9H3K - chains A and D of the 9 polymer chains in the assembly; structure by electron microscopy, 6.62 A resolution (low resolution: residue-level contacts below are approximate; hydrogen-bond / salt-bridge calls are withheld).

# Chain A
Molecule: 23S ribosomal RNA
From: Escherichia coli
Sequence (2904 nucleotides; numbered 1 to 2904; the number before each row is that of its first residue):
     1 GGUUAAGCGACUAAGCGUACACGGUGGAUGCCCUGGCAGUCAGAGGCGAU
    51 GAAGGACGUGCUAAUCUGCGAUAAGCGUCGGUAAGGUGAUAUGAACCGUU
   101 AUAACCGGCGAUUUCCGAAUGGGGAAACCCAGUGUGUUUCGACACACUAU
   151 CAUUAACUGAAUCCAUAGGUUAAUGAGGCGAACCGGGGGAACUGAAACAU
   201 CUAAGUACCCCGAGGAAAAGAAAUCAACCGAGAUUCCCCCAGUAGCGGCG
   251 AGCGAACGGGGAGCAGCCCAGAGCCUGAAUCAGUGUGUGUGUUAGUGGAA
   301 GCGUCUGGAAAGGCGCGCGAUACAGGGUGACAGCCCCGUACACAAAAAUG
   351 CACAUGCUGUGAGCUCGAUGAGUAGGGCGGGACACGUGGUAUCCUGUCUG
   401 AAUAUGGGGGGACCAUCCUCCAAGGCUAAAUACUCCUGACUGACCGAUAG
   451 UGAACCAGUACCGUGAGGGAAAGGCGAAAAGAACCCCGGCGAGGGGAGUG
   501 AAAAAGAACCUGAAACCGUGUACGUACAAGCAGUGGGAGCACGCUUAGGC
   551 GUGUGACUGCGUACCUUUUGUAUAAUGGGUCAGCGACUUAUAUUCUGUAG
   601 CAAGGUUAACCGAAUAGGGGAGCCGAAGGGAAACCGAGUCUUAACUGGGC
   651 GUUAAGUUGCAGGGUAUAGACCCGAAACCCGGUGAUCUAGCCAUGGGCAG
   701 GUUGAAGGUUGGGUAACACUAACUGGAGGACCGAACCGACUAAUGUUGAA
   751 AAAUUAGCGGAUGACUUGUGGCUGGGGGUGAAAGGCCAAUCAAACCGGGA
   801 GAUAGCUGGUUCUCCCCGAAAGCUAUAUAAGUAGCGCCUCGUGAAUUCAU
   851 CUCCGGGGGUAGAGCACUGUUUCGGCAAGGGGGUCAUCCCGACUUACCAA
   901 CCCGAUGCAAACUGCGAAUACCGGAGAAUGUUAUCACGGGAGACACACGG
   951 CGGGUGCUAACGUCCGUCGUGAAGAGGGAAACAACCCAGACCGCCAGCUA
  1001 AGGUCCCAAAGUCAUGGUUAAGUGGGAAACGAUGUGGGAAGGCCCAGACA
  1051 GCCAGGAUGUUGGCUUAGAAGCAGCCAUCAUUUAAAGAAAGCGUAAUAGC
  1101 UCACUGGUCGAGUCGGCCUGCGCGGAAGAUGUAACGGGGCUAAACCAUGC
  1151 ACCGAAGCUGCGGCAGCGACGCUUAUGCGUUGUUGGGUAGGGGAGCGUUC
  1201 UGUAAGCCUGCGAAGGUGUGCUGUGAGGCAUGCUGGAGGUAUCAGAAGUG
  1251 CGAAUGCUGACAUAAGUAACGAUAAAGCGGGUGAAAAGCCCGCUCGCCGG
  1301 AAGACCAAGGGUUCCUGUCCAACGUUAAUCGGGGCAGGGUGAGUCGACCC
  1351 CUAAGGCGAGGCCGAAAGGCGUAGUCGAUGGGAAACAGGUUAAUAUUCCU
  1401 GUACUUGGUGUUACUGCGAAGGGGGGACGGAGAAGGCUAUGUUGGCCGGG
  1451 CGACGGUUGUCCCGGUUUAAGCGUGUAGGCUGGUUUUCCAGGCAAAUCCG
  1501 GAAAAUCAAGGCUGAGGCGUGAUGACGAGGCACUACGGUGCUGAAGCAAC
  1551 AAAUGCCCUGCUUCCAGGAAAAGCCUCUAAGCAUCAGGUAACAUCAAAUC
  1601 GUACCCCAAACCGACACAGGUGGUCAGGUAGAGAAUACCAAGGCGCUUGA
  1651 GAGAACUCGGGUGAAGGAACUAGGCAAAAUGGUGCCGUAACUUCGGGAGA
  1701 AGGCACGCUGAUAUGUAGGUGAGGUCCCUCGCGGAUGGAGCUGAAAUCAG
  1751 UCGAAGAUACCAGCUGGCUGCAACUGUUUAUUAAAAACACAGCACUGUGC
  1801 AAACACGAAAGUGGACGUAUACGGUGUGACGCCUGCCCGGUGCCGGAAGG
  1851 UUAAUUGAUGGGGUUAGCGCAAGCGAAGCUCUUGAUCGAAGCCCCGGUAA
  1901 ACGGCGGCCGUAACUAUAACGGUCCUAAGGUAGCGAAAUUCCUUGUCGGG
  1951 UAAGUUCCGACCUGCACGAAUGGCGUAAUGAUGGCCAGGCUGUCUCCACC
  2001 CGAGACUCAGUGAAAUUGAACUCGCUGUGAAGAUGCAGUGUACCCGCGGC
  2051 AAGACGGAAAGACCCCGUGAACCUUUACUAUAGCUUGACACUGAACAUUG
  2101 AGCCUUGAUGUGUAGGAUAGGUGGGAGGCUUUGAAGUGUGGACGCCAGUC
  2151 UGCAUGGAGCCGACCUUGAAAUACCACCCUUUAAUGUUUGAUGUUCUAAC
  2201 GUUGACCCGUAAUCCGGGUUGCGGACAGUGUCUGGUGGGUAGUUUGACUG
  2251 GGGCGGUCUCCUCCUAAAGAGUAACGGAGGAGCACGAAGGUUGGCUAAUC
  2301 CUGGUCGGACAUCAGGAGGUUAGUGCAAUGGCAUAAGCCAGCUUGACUGC
  2351 GAGCGUGACGGCGCGAGCAGGUGCGAAAGCAGGUCAUAGUGAUCCGGUGG
  2401 UUCUGAAUGGAAGGGCCAUCGCUCAACGGAUAAAAGGUACUCCGGGGAUA
  2451 ACAGGCUGAUACCGCCCAAGAGUUCAUAUCGACGGCGGUGUUUGGCACCU
  2501 CGAUGUCGGCUCAUCACAUCCUGGGGCUGAAGUAGGUCCCAAGGGUAUGG
  2551 CUGUUCGCCAUUUAAAGUGGUACGCGAGCUGGGUUUAGAACGUCGUGAGA
  2601 CAGUUCGGUCCCUAUCUGCCGUGGGCGCUGGAGAACUGAGGGGGGCUGCU
  2651 CCUAGUACGAGAGGACCGGAGUGGACGCAUCACUGGUGUUCGGGUUGUCA
  2701 UGCCAAUGGCACUGCCCGGUAGCUAAAUGCGGAAGAGAUAAGUGCUGAAA
  2751 GCAUCUAAGCACGAAACUUGCCCCGAGAUGAGUUCUCCCUGACCCUUUAA
  2801 GGGUCCUGAAGGAACGUUGAAGACGACGACGUUGAUAGGCCGGGUGUGUA
  2851 AGCGCAGCGAUGCGUUGAGCUAACCGGUACUAAUGAACCGUGAGGCUUAA
  2901 CCUU
Not modelled in the structure: 685-793, 864-912, 1032-1122, 1267-2012, 2054-2509, 2579-2612, 2849-2867, 2904

# Chain D
Molecule: Large ribosomal subunit protein uL3
From: Escherichia coli
Reference sequence: P60438 (RL3_ECOLI); numbering as in UniProt (aligned over 1-209)
Amino-acid sequence (209 residues; row label = number of the first residue in the row):
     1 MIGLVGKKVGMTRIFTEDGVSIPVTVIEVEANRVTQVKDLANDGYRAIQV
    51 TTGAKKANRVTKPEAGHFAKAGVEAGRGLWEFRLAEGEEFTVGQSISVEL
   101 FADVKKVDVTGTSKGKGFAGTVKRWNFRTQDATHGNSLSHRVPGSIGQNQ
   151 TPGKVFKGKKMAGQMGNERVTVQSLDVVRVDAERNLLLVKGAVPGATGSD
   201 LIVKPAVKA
Not modelled in the structure: 127-160
Swiss-Prot annotation at these positions:
  - modified residue: Lys38 (N6-succinyllysine), Gln150 (N5-methylglutamine)

# Chain A / chain D interface
Pairs across the interface (102):
  G2048(A) - Ala162(D)
  G2049(A) - Thr121(D)
  G2049(A) - Met161(D)
  G2049(A) - Ala162(D)
  C2050(A) - Thr121(D)
  C2050(A) - Met161(D)
  C2619(A) - Met161(D)
  C2620(A) - Ala162(D)
  G2621(A) - Phe118(D)
  G2621(A) - Ala162(D)
  G2621(A) - Gly163(D)
  U2622(A) - Gln164(D)
  G2633(A) - Glu64(D)
  A2634(A) - Glu64(D)
  A2635(A) - Leu79(D)
  A2635(A) - Glu81(D)
  C2636(A) - Tyr45(D)
  C2636(A) - Leu79(D)
  C2636(A) - Glu81(D)
  U2637(A) - Tyr45(D)
  U2637(A) - Arg83(D)
  G2638(A) - Arg83(D)
  C2678(A) - Val170(D)
  C2678(A) - Val172(D)
  A2679(A) - Thr112(D)
  A2679(A) - Ser113(D)
  A2679(A) - Gly166(D)
  A2679(A) - Val170(D)
  A2679(A) - Ala192(D)
  A2679(A) - Val193(D)
  A2679(A) - Pro194(D)
  U2680(A) - Met11(D)
  U2680(A) - Ser113(D)
  U2680(A) - Lys114(D)
  U2680(A) - Val193(D)
  U2680(A) - Gly195(D)
  C2681(A) - Lys114(D)
  C2681(A) - Thr197(D)
  A2682(A) - Met11(D)
  A2682(A) - Thr12(D)
  A2682(A) - Arg13(D)
  C2683(A) - Arg13(D)
  C2723(A) - Lys114(D)
  U2724(A) - Lys114(D)
  U2728(A) - Pro23(D)
  G2729(A) - Ile22(D)
  G2729(A) - Pro23(D)
  G2729(A) - Val172(D)
  G2729(A) - Leu175(D)
  G2729(A) - Lys190(D)
  G2729(A) - Gly191(D)
  G2729(A) - Ala192(D)
  C2730(A) - Gln173(D)
  C2730(A) - Ser174(D)
  C2730(A) - Leu175(D)
  G2731(A) - Gln173(D)
  G2731(A) - Ser174(D)
  G2731(A) - Ala209(D)
  A2733(A) - Val207(D)
  A2733(A) - Lys208(D)
  A2733(A) - Ala209(D)
  A2734(A) - Lys208(D)
  G2770(A) - Lys208(D)
  C2771(A) - Thr171(D)
  C2771(A) - Lys208(D)
  C2772(A) - Arg169(D)
  C2772(A) - Thr171(D)
  C2772(A) - Lys204(D)
  C2773(A) - Arg169(D)
  U2783(A) - Asp43(D)
  U2784(A) - Lys38(D)
  U2784(A) - Asn42(D)
  U2784(A) - Asp43(D)
  C2785(A) - His67(D)
  C2785(A) - Lys70(D)
  U2786(A) - Pro63(D)
  U2786(A) - Gly66(D)
  U2786(A) - His67(D)
  U2786(A) - Lys70(D)
  C2787(A) - Lys62(D)
  C2787(A) - Pro63(D)
  A2810(A) - Lys62(D)
  A2810(A) - Pro63(D)
  G2811(A) - Thr61(D)
  G2811(A) - Lys62(D)
  G2811(A) - Pro63(D)
  A2820(A) - Gly115(D)
  A2820(A) - Thr197(D)
  A2821(A) - Gly115(D)
  A2821(A) - Asn167(D)
  G2822(A) - Gly115(D)
  G2822(A) - Lys116(D)
  G2822(A) - Gly117(D)
  G2822(A) - Phe118(D)
  A2823(A) - Phe118(D)
  G2828(A) - Arg77(D)
  A2829(A) - Arg59(D)
  A2829(A) - Arg77(D)
  C2830(A) - Lys56(D)
  C2830(A) - Arg59(D)
  G2831(A) - Lys56(D)
  G2831(A) - Asn58(D)
Interface residues without a listed pair, chain A (48 interface residues in all): G2732, C2824
Interface residues without a listed pair, chain D (60 interface residues in all): Lys8, Gln49, Trp80, Glu168, Ala196

# In short
48 residues of chain A and 60 residues of chain D are in contact.
Chain A is 23S ribosomal RNA and chain D is Large ribosomal subunit protein uL3, both from Escherichia coli;
the structure, 50S subunit precursor d126_(L29)-/(L22)-, was determined by electron microscopy, deposited
together with 9H3L, 9HAL and 9HAM.
